PDB entry 4NHH | X-ray diffraction, 6.50 A resolution (low resolution: residue-level contacts below are approximate; hydrogen-bond / salt-bridge calls are withheld) | chains L and H of the 12 polymer chains in the assembly

Chain L:
Protein: 2G12 IgG dimer light chain
From: Homo sapiens
Amino-acid sequence (213 residues; row label = number of the first residue in the row):
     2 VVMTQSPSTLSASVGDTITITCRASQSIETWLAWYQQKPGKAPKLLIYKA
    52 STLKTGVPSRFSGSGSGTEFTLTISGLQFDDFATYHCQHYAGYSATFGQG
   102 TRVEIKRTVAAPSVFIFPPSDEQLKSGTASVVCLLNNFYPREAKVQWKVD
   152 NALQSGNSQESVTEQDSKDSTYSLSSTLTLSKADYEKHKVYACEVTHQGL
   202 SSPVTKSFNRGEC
Not modelled in the structure: 213-214
Cystine bridges: C23-C88, C134-C194

Chain H:
Protein: Hepatitis B virus receptor binding protein
From: Homo sapiens
UniProt: Q6PYX1 (Q6PYX1_HUMAN); aligned to UniProt positions 140-368 over residues 1-229 (the alignment contains insertions or deletions, so no single offset holds)
Amino-acid sequence (229 residues; numbered 1 to 229; the number before each row is that of its first residue):
     1 EVQLVESGGGLVKAGGSLILSCGVSNFRISAHTMNWVRRVPGGGLEWVAS
    51 ISSSTYRDYADAVKGRFTVSRDDLEDFVYLQMHKRVEDTAIYYCARKGSD
   101 RLDAWGPGTVVTVSPASTKGPSVFPLAPSGTAALGCLVKDYFPEPVTVSW
   151 NSGALTSGVHTFPAVLQSSGLYSLSSVVTVPSSSLGTQTYICNVNHKPSN
   201 TKVDKKVEPKSCDKTSTCPPCPAPELLGG
Not modelled in the structure: 84, 211-229
Differences from the reference sequence: conflict E1 (Ser140 in Q6PYX1), Q3 (Phe142 in Q6PYX1), G10 (Phe144 in Q6PYX1), 82 further conflict positions vs the reference (Q6PYX1) not listed; expression tag (5-9, 25-26, 31, 37-38, 41-42, 47, 58-62, 70-73, 77-78, 81, 85-86, 88-91, 95-96, 105-106, 108, 117-118, 175-178, 187, 197-199, 202-208, 212-214, 220-227)
Cystine bridges: C22-C94, C136-C192

Chain L / chain H interface:
Residue-residue contacts - 34 pairs, chain L then chain H:
  Y36(L) with W105(H)
  Q38(L) with R39(H); Y93(H)
  K42(L) with P107(H)
  A43(L) with W105(H); G106(H); P107(H)
  P44(L) with Y93(H); W105(H)
  L46(L) with D103(H)
  Y49(L) with D100(H)
  T85(L) with R39(H)
  H87(L) with R39(H); G43(H); L45(H)
  Y91(L) with K97(H)
  A92(L) with K97(H)
  G93(L) with T33(H); K97(H)
  Y94(L) with T33(H); W47(H); S50(H); S52(H); Y56(H); D58(H)
  S95(L) with W47(H)
  A96(L) with W47(H)
  F98(L) with V37(H); L45(H); W47(H); W105(H)
  G99(L) with L45(H)
  Q100(L) with G43(H); G44(H)
Interface residues without a listed pair, chain L (21 interface residues in all): G41, K55, T97
Interface residues without a listed pair, chain H (20 interface residues in all): E46, S99

In short:
21 residues of chain L face 20 of chain H across their interface.
Here chain L is 2G12 IgG dimer light chain and chain H is Hepatitis B virus receptor binding protein, both
from Homo sapiens. Entry 4NHH (Structure of 2G12 IgG Dimer) was determined by X-ray diffraction (same
publication as 4NHG).
